7MXI - chains A and F of the 6 polymer chains in the assembly; structure by X-ray diffraction, 2.80 A resolution.

[Chain A]
Protein: IgE Fc
Source organism: Homo sapiens
Notes: fragment: c3-4
UniProtKB: P01854 (IGHE_HUMAN); residues 328-545 here correspond to UniProt positions 209-426 (UniProt number = residue number - 119)
Sequence (247 residues; numbered 299 to 545; the number before each row is that of its first residue):
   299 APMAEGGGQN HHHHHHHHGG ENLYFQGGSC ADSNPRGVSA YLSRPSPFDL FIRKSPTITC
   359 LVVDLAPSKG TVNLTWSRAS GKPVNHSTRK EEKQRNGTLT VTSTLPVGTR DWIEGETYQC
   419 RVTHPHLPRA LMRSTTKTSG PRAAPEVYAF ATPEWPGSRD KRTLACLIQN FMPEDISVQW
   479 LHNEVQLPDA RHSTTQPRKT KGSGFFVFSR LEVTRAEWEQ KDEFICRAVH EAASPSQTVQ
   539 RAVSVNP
Unresolved in the structure: 299-334
Construct notes: expression tag (299-327)
UniProt features mapped onto this chain:
  - glycosylation (N-linked (GlcNAc...) asparagine): Asn371, Asn383, Asn394
Disulfide bonds: Cys358-Cys418, Cys464-Cys524
Covalent attachments: glycan linked to Asn394

[Chain F]
Protein: Anti-IgE Inhibitor E2_79
Source organism: synthetic construct
UniProtKB: L7MTK7 (L7MTK7_ECOLX); residues 56-135 here correspond to UniProt positions 1-80 (UniProt number = residue number - 55)
Sequence (143 residues; each row starts with the number of its first residue; numbers below 1 keep their minus sign (Met-6 is residue -6)):
    -6 MRGSHHHHHH GSDDDDKSSD LGKKLLEAAR AGQDDEVRIL TANGADVNAN DYWGHTPLHL
    54 AAMLGHLEIV EVLLKNGADV NATGNTGRTP LHLAAWADHL EIVEVLLKHG ADVNAQDKFG
   114 KTAFDISIDN GNEDLAEILQ KLN
Unresolved in the structure: -6 to 14, 135-136
Construct notes: initiating methionine (-6); expression tag (-5 to 55, 136)

[Chain A / chain F interface]
Contacting residue pairs (32; chain A residue first):
  Ser375(A) with Trp89(F), hydrogen bond
  Arg376(A) with Trp46(F); Trp89(F)
  Ala377(A) with Met56(F), hydrophobic; Arg81(F), hydrogen bond (backbone-side chain); Leu86(F); Trp89(F)
  Ser378(A) with Thr79(F), hydrogen bond (backbone-side chain); Arg81(F); Phe112(F)
  Gly379(A) with Arg81(F); Phe112(F)
  Lys380(A) with Phe112(F)
  Arg408(A) with Tyr45(F)
  Asp409(A) with Trp46(F)
  Glu412(A) with Tyr45(F); Trp46(F), hydrogen bond (backbone-side chain)
  Gly413(A) with Arg23(F), hydrogen bond (backbone-side chain); Trp46(F)
  Glu414(A) with Trp46(F)
  Thr415(A) with Met56(F), hydrogen bond; Trp89(F)
  Tyr416(A) with Trp89(F)
  Gln417(A) with Trp89(F); Asn123(F), hydrogen bond
  Met430(A) with Trp89(F); Ala90(F); Asp91(F)
  Thr434(A) with Arg23(F), hydrogen bond
  Lys435(A) with Arg23(F)
  Ser437(A) with Glu20(F)
  Gly438(A) with Glu20(F), hydrogen bond (backbone-side chain)
Also at the interface, not in a pair above, chain F (14 interface residues in all): Ala24

[Overview]
19 residues of chain A and 14 residues of chain F are in contact; the contacts include 9 hydrogen bonds. Polar
pairs include Ser375(A)-Trp89(F), Ala377(A)-Arg81(F) and Ser378(A)-Thr79(F).
Here chain A is IgE Fc (Homo sapiens) and chain F is Anti-IgE Inhibitor E2_79 (synthetic construct). Entry
7MXI (IgE-Fc in complex with DARPins E2_79 and E3_53) was determined by X-ray diffraction.
